5X11 - chains A and B of the 4 polymer chains in the assembly; structure by X-ray diffraction, 2.65 A resolution.

== Chain A (and B) ==
Molecule: Transcriptional regulator
Source organism: Bacillus subtilis subsp. spizizenii strain W23
Notes: chain B of this document is another copy of the same molecule, construct and numbering; everything in this record applies to it too
UniProtKB: E0TW95 (E0TW95_BACPZ); residue numbers follow UniProt; this construct covers 1-182
Sequence (188 residues; each row starts with the number of its first residue; numbers below 1 keep their minus sign (Gly-5 is residue -5)):
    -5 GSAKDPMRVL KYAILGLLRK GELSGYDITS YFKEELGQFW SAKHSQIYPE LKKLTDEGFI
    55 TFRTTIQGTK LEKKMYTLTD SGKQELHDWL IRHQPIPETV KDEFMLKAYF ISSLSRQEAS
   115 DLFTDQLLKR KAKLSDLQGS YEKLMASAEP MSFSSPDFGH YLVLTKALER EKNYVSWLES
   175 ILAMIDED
Disordered / not traced: -5 to -3, 108-109, 142-143, 180-182 (chain B: -5 to -2, 142-144, 181-182)
Construct notes: expression tag (-5 to 0)
Reported in the primary citation:
  - binding site for the 28-nt DNA strand: Tyr20, His38, Ser39, Gln40, Tyr42, Gln61 to Leu65, Lys67, Lys68, Lys95
  - binding site for the 28-nt DNA strand: Arg2, Trp34, Lys37
  - mutagenesis - Y20A (17-fold), Y20A/H38A, H38A (3.3-fold), H38A/S39A (10-fold), H38A/Y42A, S39A (1.7-fold), Y42A (100-fold), K64A (3-fold), L65A, K67A (65-fold), K68A (6-fold), K95A: decreased binding to the 28-nt DNA strand
  - mutagenesis - Y20A, Y42A: unchanged stability
  - mutagenesis - R2A, Q32A, Q32E, W34A, K37A, Q40A, Q61A, H154A, H154A/R164A, R164A: unchanged binding to the 28-nt DNA strand
  - specificity-determining residues: Tyr20, Leu65
  - conformationally variable residues (side-chain flip): Gln32, Phe33
  - mutagenesis - F104R (1.81 M), L156E (1.76 M): decreased stability

== Chain A / chain B interface ==
Contacting residue pairs (139):
  Val3(A) with Glu97(B); Leu100(B), hydrophobic
  Tyr6(A) with Phe104(B)
  Ala7(A) with Leu100(B), hydrophobic; Phe104(B)
  Gly10(A) with Phe104(B)
  Leu11(A) with Tyr103(B), hydrophobic; Phe104(B)
  Arg13(A) with Tyr103(B); Phe104(B); Ser106(B), hydrogen bond; Ser107(B)
  Lys14(A) with Ser106(B)
  Tyr25(A) with Tyr103(B)
  Glu29(A) with Tyr103(B), hydrogen bond
  Leu30(A) with Leu100(B), hydrophobic; Tyr103(B), hydrophobic
  Gly31(A) with Glu92(B); Thr93(B), hydrogen bond (backbone-side chain)
  Gln32(A) with Glu92(B); Val94(B), hydrogen bond (backbone-backbone)
  Phe33(A) with Thr93(B); Val94(B); Lys95(B); Asp96(B), hydrogen bond (backbone-backbone); Met99(B), hydrophobic
  Trp34(A) with Thr93(B); Lys95(B); Leu100(B), hydrophobic
  Ser35(A) with Thr93(B), hydrogen bond; Lys95(B)
  His81(A) with Glu112(B)
  Trp83(A) with Glu97(B), hydrogen bond; Leu100(B), hydrophobic; Lys101(B), hydrogen bond (backbone-side chain)
  Leu84(A) with Lys101(B), hydrogen bond (backbone-side chain); Ser107(B); Leu108(B), hydrophobic; Leu116(B)
  Ile85(A) with Leu108(B), hydrophobic
  Arg86(A) with Lys101(B), hydrogen bond (backbone-side chain)
  His87(A) with Asp119(B), salt bridge
  Gln88(A) with Lys123(B)
  Ile90(A) with Gln120(B); Arg124(B); Lys127(B)
  Pro91(A) with Lys127(B)
  Glu92(A) with Gly31(B); Gln32(B); Lys127(B)
  Thr93(A) with Gly31(B), hydrogen bond (side chain-backbone); Phe33(B); Trp34(B); Ser35(B), hydrogen bond
  Val94(A) with Gln32(B), hydrogen bond (backbone-backbone); Phe33(B); Val94(B), hydrophobic; Arg164(B), hydrogen bond (backbone-side chain)
  Lys95(A) with Phe33(B); Trp34(B); Ser35(B)
  Asp96(A) with Phe33(B), hydrogen bond (backbone-backbone)
  Glu97(A) with Val3(B); Trp83(B), hydrogen bond; Gln88(B), hydrogen bond
  Met99(A) with Phe33(B), hydrophobic; Leu156(B); Val157(B), hydrophobic; Lys160(B)
  Leu100(A) with Val3(B), hydrophobic; Ala7(B), hydrophobic; Leu30(B), hydrophobic; Trp34(B), hydrophobic; Trp83(B), hydrophobic
  Lys101(A) with Trp83(B), hydrogen bond (side chain-backbone); Leu84(B), hydrogen bond (side chain-backbone); Arg86(B), hydrogen bond (side chain-backbone); Gln88(B)
  Ala102(A) with Leu156(B)
  Tyr103(A) with Leu11(B), hydrophobic; Arg13(B); Glu29(B), hydrogen bond; Leu30(B), hydrophobic; Gly153(B); Val157(B), hydrophobic
  Phe104(A) with Ala7(B); Gly10(B); Leu11(B); Arg13(B); Leu84(B)
  Ile105(A) with Phe147(B), hydrophobic; Phe152(B), hydrophobic; Leu156(B), hydrophobic
  Ser106(A) with Arg13(B), hydrogen bond; Lys14(B)
  Ser107(A) with Arg13(B); Leu84(B)
  Arg110(A) with Phe147(B)
  Glu112(A) with His81(B), salt bridge; Ile85(B)
  Ala113(A) with Phe147(B), hydrophobic
  Leu116(A) with Leu84(B)
  Asp119(A) with His87(B), salt bridge
  Lys123(A) with Gln88(B), hydrogen bond (side chain-backbone); Ile90(B)
  Arg124(A) with Ile90(B)
  Lys127(A) with Ile90(B); Pro91(B), hydrogen bond (side chain-backbone); Glu92(B), hydrogen bond (side chain-backbone)
  Met145(A) with Met178(B)
  Phe147(A) with Leu108(B); Ser109(B); Arg110(B); Met178(B)
  Phe152(A) with Ile105(B), hydrophobic
  Gly153(A) with Ala102(B); Tyr103(B); Ile105(B)
  Tyr155(A) with Met178(B), hydrophobic
  Leu156(A) with Met99(B); Ala102(B); Ile105(B), hydrophobic; Trp171(B); Ile175(B), hydrophobic
  Val157(A) with Met99(B), hydrophobic; Tyr103(B), hydrophobic
  Thr159(A) with Trp171(B), hydrogen bond
  Lys160(A) with Met99(B); Tyr168(B); Trp171(B)
  Glu163(A) with Trp171(B)
  Arg164(A) with Val94(B), hydrogen bond (side chain-backbone)
  Tyr168(A) with Lys160(B)
  Trp171(A) with Leu156(B); Thr159(B), hydrogen bond; Lys160(B)
  Ile175(A) with Leu156(B), hydrophobic
  Met178(A) with Met145(B); Tyr155(B), hydrophobic
Also at the interface, not in a pair above, chain A (70 interface residues in all): Met1, Leu80, Asp115, Phe117, Gln120, Ser146, His154, Glu165
Also at the interface, not in a pair above, chain B (72 interface residues in all): Met1, Tyr6, Tyr25, Leu80, Pro89, Ala113, Asp115, Phe117, His154, Glu163, Ile179

== Overview ==
Chain A and chain B form an interface of 70 and 72 residues respectively, with 28 hydrogen bonds and 3 salt
bridges. Among the polar pairs are His87(A)-Asp119(B), Glu112(A)-His81(B) and Arg13(A)-Ser106(B). The paper
reports a binding site for the 28-nt DNA strand at Tyr20(A), His38(A) and Ser39(A) among others; Y20A,
Y20A/H38A and H38A of chain A, among others, reduce binding to the 28-nt DNA strand; 24 substitutions were
tested in all.
Both chains are Transcriptional regulator (Bacillus subtilis subsp. spizizenii strain W23). Entry 5X11
(Crystal structure of Bacillus subtilis PadR in complex with operator DNA) was determined by X-ray diffraction
together with 5Y8T, 5X12, 5X13 and 5X14 from the same study.
